4U08 - chain A; structure by X-ray diffraction, 1.95 A resolution.

# Chain A
Protein: LIC11098
Organism: Leptospira interrogans serogroup Icterohaemorrhagiae serovar copenhageni (strain Fiocruz L1-130)
UniProtKB: Q72TC3 (Q72TC3_LEPIC); residue numbers follow UniProt; this construct covers 30-426
Sequence (398 residues; each row starts with the number of its first residue):
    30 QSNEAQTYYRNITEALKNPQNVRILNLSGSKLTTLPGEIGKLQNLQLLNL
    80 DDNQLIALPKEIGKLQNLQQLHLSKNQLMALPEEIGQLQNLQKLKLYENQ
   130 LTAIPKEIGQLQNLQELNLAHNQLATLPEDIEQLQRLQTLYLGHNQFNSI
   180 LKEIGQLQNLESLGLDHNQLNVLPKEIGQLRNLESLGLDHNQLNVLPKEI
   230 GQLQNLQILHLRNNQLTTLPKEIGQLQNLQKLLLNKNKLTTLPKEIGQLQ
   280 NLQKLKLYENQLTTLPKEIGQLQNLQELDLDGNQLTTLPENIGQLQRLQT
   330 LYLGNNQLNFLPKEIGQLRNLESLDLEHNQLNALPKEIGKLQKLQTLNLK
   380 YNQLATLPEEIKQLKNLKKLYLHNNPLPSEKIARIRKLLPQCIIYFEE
Disordered / not traced: 30-34, 426-427
Differences from the reference sequence: expression tag (427)
Modified / non-standard residues: Mse108 (selenomethionine; parent Met)
Ion coordination: Zn2+ site 1: E158 (together with sulfate ion) (shared with 2 residues of chain B); Ca2+: E190, E213 (shared with 2 residues of chain B); Zn2+ site 2: H196, H219; Zn2+ site 3 near H239 (its only coordinating residue here); Zn2+ site 4: D310 (shared with 1 residue of chain B); Zn2+ site 5: H357 (shared with 1 residue of chain B); Zn2+ site 6: H402 (shared with 1 residue of chain B)

# Overview
The Ca2+ site is built by E190 and E213. H196 and H219 form the Zn2+ site 2.
Chain A is LIC11098 (Leptospira interrogans serogroup Icterohaemorrhagiae serovar copenhageni (strain Fiocruz
L1-130)); the structure, Structure of Leptospira interrogans LRR protein LIC11098, was determined by X-ray
diffraction (same publication as 4TZH, 4U06 and 4U09).
